PDB entry 8IHL | electron microscopy, 7.64 A resolution (low resolution: residue-level contacts below are approximate; hydrogen-bond / salt-bridge calls are withheld) | chains J and U of the 22 polymer chains in the assembly

# Chain J
Molecule: 353-nt DNA strand
Source organism: synthetic construct
Sequence (353 nucleotides; numbered 1 to 353; the number before each row is that of its first residue):
     1 ATCGGATGTATATATCTGACACGTGCCTGGAGACTAGGGAGTAATCCCCT
    51 TGGCGGTTAAAACGCGGGGGACAGCGCGTACGTGCGTTTAAGCGGTGCTA
   101 GAGCTGTCTACGACCAATTGAGCTCGAGCCTGGAGACTAGGGAGTAATCC
   151 CCTTGGCGGTTAAAACGCGGGGGACAGCGCGTACGTGCGTTTAAGCGGTG
   201 CTAGAGCTGTCTACGACCAATTGAGCTCGAGCCTGGAGACTAGGGAGTAA
   251 TCCCCTTGGCGGTTAAAACGCGGGGGACAGCGCGTACGTGCGTTTAAGCG
   301 GTGCTAGAGCTGTCTACGACCAATTGAGCGGCCTCGGCACCGGGATTCTC
   351 GAT

# Chain U
Protein: Histone H3.1
Source organism: Homo sapiens
UniProtKB: P68431 (H31_HUMAN); residues 1-135 here correspond to UniProt positions 2-136 (UniProt number = residue number + 1)
Chain sequence (139 residues; numbered -3 to 135; the number before each row is that of its first residue; numbers below 1 keep their minus sign (Gly-3 is residue -3)):
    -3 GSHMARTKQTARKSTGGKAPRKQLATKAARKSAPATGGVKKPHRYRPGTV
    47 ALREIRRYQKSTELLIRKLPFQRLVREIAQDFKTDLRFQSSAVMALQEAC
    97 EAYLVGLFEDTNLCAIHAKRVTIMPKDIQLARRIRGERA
Not modelled in the structure: -3 to 38, 134-135
Construct notes: expression tag (-3 to 0)
UniProt features mapped onto this chain:
  - modified residue: Arg2 (Asymmetric dimethylarginine), Thr3 (Phosphothreonine), Lys4 (Allysine), Gln5 (5-glutamyl dopamine), Thr6 (Phosphothreonine), Arg8 (Citrulline), Lys9 (N6,N6,N6-trimethyllysine), Ser10 (ADP-ribosylserine), Thr11 (Phosphothreonine), Lys14 (N6-(2-hydroxyisobutyryl)lysine), Arg17 (Asymmetric dimethylarginine), Lys18 (N6-(2-hydroxyisobutyryl)lysine), Lys23 (N6-(2-hydroxyisobutyryl)lysine), Arg26 (Citrulline), Lys27 (N6,N6,N6-trimethyllysine), Ser28 (ADP-ribosylserine), Lys36 (N6,N6,N6-trimethyllysine), Lys37 (N6-methyllysine), Tyr41 (Phosphotyrosine), Lys56 (N6,N6,N6-trimethyllysine) and 8 more in UniProt
  - lipidation: Lys18 (N6-decanoyllysine)

# How chain J and chain U interact
Pairs across the interface (18; chain J residue first):
  DG8(J) - His39(U)
  DC75(J) - Lys115(U)
  DG76(J) - Lys115(U)
  DC85(J) - Pro43(U)
  DC85(J) - Gly44(U)
  DG86(J) - Arg40(U)
  DG86(J) - Pro43(U)
  DG86(J) - Gly44(U)
  DG86(J) - Thr45(U)
  DG86(J) - Val46(U)
  DG86(J) - Ala47(U)
  DT87(J) - Arg40(U)
  DG94(J) - Arg63(U)
  DG94(J) - Pro66(U)
  DG94(J) - Arg69(U)
  DG95(J) - Arg63(U)
  DG95(J) - Lys64(U)
  DG95(J) - Leu65(U)
Other interface residues (no listed pair), chain J (15 interface residues in all): DA10, DT11, DA12, DT13, DC93, DA102, DG103
Other interface residues (no listed pair), chain U (19 interface residues in all): Tyr41, Arg42, Arg49, Arg53, Lys56, Arg83

# Overview
15 residues of chain J and 19 residues of chain U are in contact.
Chain J is a 353-nt DNA strand (synthetic construct) and chain U is Histone H3.1 (Homo sapiens); the
structure, Overlapping tri-nucleosome, was determined by electron microscopy.
